PDB entry 6YWS | electron microscopy, 2.74 A resolution | chains A and 1 of the 45 polymer chains in the assembly

Chain A:
Molecule: 3464-nt RNA strand
Organism: Neurospora crassa OR74A
Sequence (3464 nucleotides; each row starts with the number of its first residue; note: 28 numbers in that range are skipped by the numbering (no residue carries them; nothing is unmodelled there); a row labelled like 1655A-1655Z holds insertion residues (1655A, then the next letters in order)):
     1 AAAUGUAAUG GAUAUAAAGC UUAUGUUUAU AUAUAUAGAC AUAUAUAAGU AUAUAAAGAG
    61 ACUACUACCA AUAGCUACAC UAUGUAUUAA GGAGAGUAUA ACUUAAUUUA UGUUUAUGAU
   121 UUUAUCAUAC CCCUAAAAAU GACACCGAGG AGCAAGGGUC GGGUUAGCAU CCUGGUUCGU
   181 ACACCUUGGU GACCUAGGCU AGUACCAGGU CCCCCUCUAA GGGACUUGUC CCCCUCUAAG
   241 GGACUUGCGU CGGUCCUAUC CUAGGCCGAA UAGGUGAAUA AAUACUUACG GACGGCCUUG
   301 GUCUGUCCUA GAGGUUAUCA ACAUAUGAAC UCUUAGAGAA AUUACUUAAU AAACGAAGUG
   361 AAUUGAAAUA UCUUAUUAAC UUCAGGAAAA GAAAUCAAAC GAGAUUCUAU GAUUAGUGUG
   421 AACGAAAAUA GAGCAGCCUA UUAAAAUAAG UAAAAUGGCU UUAAAGCUGU UUGAAUAUUG
   481 UGGGGAACCU UCCUCAAAGG CUAAAUAUAA UACAUGAGUU ACAGAGAAAA GUACCGUGAG
   541 GGAAAGCUUU GAAAUAGUAG UUUUAUAAGC AGCUCAAGCA AUAAGAAAGC GAGAGCGUAC
   601 CUUUUGCAUA AUGGGUCACC AAGUUAAUUU UAGAUGCGAG CGAAUUUAUU UAUGUUUUUA
   661 CUGAUUAAAC AAUAUAAUGA AUCAUAAUUA UUUUUGUAAC GAGUAUUAGU AUUAAAUCUU
   721 AAUUUAAUAU UAGUAUAAGU UUUCAGUAUG GCGGCUACAU AGCAUAAUCU AUGCAGCCAG
   781 CCAAUAAUUG GAUUUCCAAU CCAAUUUCGG UAAUAAAUAG AUGUGCAUAG UUAAACCGAU
   841 CAUUAAAAUA AUGAAUAGUG UCUAAAGUUA GACCCGAAGC CUGGUGAUCU UACUAUAGUC
   901 AGGACUAUAA AGGUCCGAAC GGGUUAUCGU UGCAAAGAUA UCCGAAGAAC UAUGGUAAGC
   961 GAGUGAAAGA CAACACUGAC UAGGAUAGCU GGUUUUCUGC GAAACCUAUA AUAGUAGGCA
  1021 AUUUAAGUAA CAUCUUAGUA GGUACAGAAC UUAAUCUCAG ACAAGAUGUA GAUUUUCAUA
  1081 CCUAUGUUUA GGUAUGAAAU GCAUUUUUUU UUGUAUACAU CGGGGGAUCG UGAAGAUUUU
  1141 AUCGGUGAGU AUGUAGACUC GGAAUGACAA AGAUGAAUCU UGAAUAAUCA GACAUAGAAU
  1201 GAUAAGGUUG UAUGUCAAAA GGGAAACAGC CCAGAACAAG AGUUAAGGUU CCAAAAUUAU
  1261 UAUUAAGUGA AAUAAAGAAA GUUUUUAUAU AAGUCGACAA GAAGAUGGGC UUGGAAGCAG
  1321 CCAUAAUUUA AAGAUCUCGU AACAGAGCAC UUGUUAAAUC UUAAAAGCAU CGAAAAUUUA
  1381 ACGGAUCUAA AUAAUAUACC GAAACCUUGU CCAUAUGUAA CAUUAGUAAU AAUAUGCUAU
  1441 UAAUGUUAUU UGAUGGGGUA GCAGAACGUU GAGUGAAUCU UAGAUUUUUU UUUUAUAACU
  1501 AAAUAUAGAU GAUAACUCAA GUGAGAAUGG UGACAUGAGU AACAAAAAAG AGUUUAAGGU
  1561 ACCUAAAAGG UAUCUUAGAG UCUCGCCUAA AGCUUAUGGC UACGUCAAGU AACGGCCUCU
  1621 AAGUUUAUAA UCUGAAGAUU AUGACGAUGA GAAAA
1655A-1655Z UAACGCGCAGAAGUGCGCUGCUUUGA
1656A-1656B UA
  1676 CUU
  1687 AUGGUACCAA CAUUUAAAAG UGAAAAUUGU GCAGGAAGGA UCAGUAUCCU UUCAUUCUUA
  1747 UGUGGGGGAG UGGACAAAAC UGAACAGAGU GUAUCUGAAC ACAGAUGAGU CCACACCCCC
  1807 CCCCAUGUAA UGAAUGAAUG ACAAACCGUA CCUAGAAUCU GAAACAAGUA AGCUAGUAGA
  1867 GAAUACGAAG GCGUGAAUGA GAUAACAAUC AUAAAGGAAC UCGGCAAACU AACUACCGUA
  1927 ACUUAGGGAU AAGGAGAGCU CAUUAGUCUC GAUUAAUACG AGUAAAAAGG AAGAAGCAUG
  1987 GAAUAUUGUU GUACGACUGU UUAAUUAAAA CAAAGCACUU UGCAAAAAGA CGAUAAGUCU
  2047 AAGUAUUGAG UGUGAUUUCU GCCCGAUGCC GGCUGGUUAA CGAAUUUUCU AAAUUGAAAA
  2107 AAAAUUUGGU UUCAGAGGAA CCCCCGGUUA AUGGCGGCCU UAGCGUGAGG GUCCUAAGGU
  2167 AGCGAAAUGC CUUGGCCGUU AAAUGCGGUC UUGCAUGAAU GAUGUAACGA UACAACAGCU
  2227 GUCUCUAUGA UUGACUCAGU GAAAUUGGAA UAACUGUGCA GAUACAGUUU ACCUCUAGUU
  2287 AGACGAGAAG ACCCUAUGCA GCUUUACUGU UACUAAUUAU UGAAUACGAU UCUGAAAAUU
  2347 UCCAGUGUAA AAGGUAAUCG AUAAGAUAUA AUUGAAACAC CUUUAUUUUU CUAUCGUAUU
  2407 AUUAAACCUU AAAUUAAGGA ACAAUUGUUA GAAGACAGUU UAUGCGGGGC ACAGGCCCCA
  2467 UAAAGAGUAA AUGGGUGUGU CUAAAAUUUA UAAAUUUAUG UUUGCAAUUU UUUAUAGUGA
  2527 UUAUAUAUCA AAUCAUCUUU AUGCUAUUCA UAGAGUGUAU UUAUUAUAUU CCUUGGGUAC
  2587 AGUAUAAAAA UUAUAUAUGU AUUAAUUUAC AUAUAUUUUU UCUAAGAAAU UAGGUAAGAU
  2647 UUUGUUUAUA GAGAAAUUAG AUGUAAAAAA AAAAUCUUAU GAGGGCGGUA UUUAAUAAUC
  2707 CGCUUCUAAU AUUUUUUUGU AGUUAUUAUU AUAAAUUUAA UAAUAAUCAU GUUUAUUACU
  2767 UAAAAAGCUU AAUGGCUUAA UCUUGCCUUA CUGUUUGAUU AACAACAAAU CUUACAGUCG
  2827 CGUAAGCGGG GCAUAGGAUC ACAAGAUACA AAAAGGAAAG AUCUUGGAUU UUUGGAAAAG
  2887 CUACGCUAGG GAUAACAGGC UAAUUUGCGC AAGAGUGUAC AAAAUGAGUG CGCGGUUUGG
  2947 CACCUCGAUG UCGGCUUGAC UAAUCCUCAU GGAUGCAGAA ACUAUGUAGG GUACGACUGU
  3007 UCGUCGAUUA AAAAGUUACA UGAGCUGGGU UAAAUACGUC GUGAGACAGU AUGGUUUCUA
  3067 UCUUCUAGAG GGAAUUAGAA UAUAAUAAGG AUUAACCUUU GUACGAAAGG AACAUGGGGU
  3127 ACUAUUGUUA UACCUAGUUG UAUAACAGUU UUAUUAACCU CUGGUUUACC UGUUGUUUAU
  3187 GUGCCUUAUA UUAAUUUCAU GUGUGAUGCU CCGCAAGGAU AUUACAGGGA UGUUACCGUC
  3247 ACUUGAGUAA AUACAAUAGC AUAAGCAUGG CAGGAAAGCU AAGUUAGUCA AAAAUAAGUG
  3307 CUGAAAGCAU AUAGGCACGA AAUUUACCUU AAGAUAUUUC UUAAAUAUAC GUAAGAAAAU
  3367 AUUACGUUAA UAGGCUUAGU UUGUAAUAAU CUAGAGAUUU UAAGGAACUA AGUACUAAUU
  3427 UUAUAAAAAA CUGAAUGAUU AAUAUAUCUU ACAUUUUC
Not modelled in the structure: 1-4, 35-40, 121-309, 646-817, 1084-1089, 1129-1135, 1433-1437, 1655A-1655Z, 1656A-1656B, 1687, 1728-1828, 1959-1963, 2146-2155, 2493-2504, 2525-2528, 2561-2576, 2695-2703, 2738-2743, 2952-2957, 3135-3148, 3194-3231, 3460-3464
Ion coordination: Mg2+ site 1 near A105 (its only coordinating residue here); Mg2+ site 2 near A312 (its only coordinating residue here); Mg2+ site 3 near A328 (its only coordinating residue here); Mg2+ site 4 near A335 (its only coordinating residue here); Mg2+ site 5: A335, G336; Mg2+ site 6 near A367 (its only coordinating residue here); Mg2+ site 7 near G411 (its only coordinating residue here); Mg2+ site 8 near A415 (its only coordinating residue here); Mg2+ site 9: A448, A497; Mg2+ site 10: A453, G466; Mg2+ site 11 near A453 (its only coordinating residue here); Mg2+ site 12 near A465 (its only coordinating residue here); 126 more Mg2+ sites not listed; 9 more K+ sites not listed
Small-molecule neighbours:
  - NAD (nicotinamide-adenine-dinucleotide): A2755, G2757, U2758, U2759, U2760
  - spermine (SPM): G1248, U1249, U1250, C1251, A1270, A1271, C1382, G1383, G1384, U1392
What the authors report for this chain:
  - binding site for NAD: A2755, U2759

Chain 1:
Protein: Mitochondrial large ribosomal subunit YmL35
Organism: Neurospora crassa OR74A
UniProtKB: Q7RXV8 (Q7RXV8_NEUCR); residue numbers follow UniProt; this construct covers 1-449
Chain sequence (449 residues; numbered 1 to 449; the number before each row is that of its first residue):
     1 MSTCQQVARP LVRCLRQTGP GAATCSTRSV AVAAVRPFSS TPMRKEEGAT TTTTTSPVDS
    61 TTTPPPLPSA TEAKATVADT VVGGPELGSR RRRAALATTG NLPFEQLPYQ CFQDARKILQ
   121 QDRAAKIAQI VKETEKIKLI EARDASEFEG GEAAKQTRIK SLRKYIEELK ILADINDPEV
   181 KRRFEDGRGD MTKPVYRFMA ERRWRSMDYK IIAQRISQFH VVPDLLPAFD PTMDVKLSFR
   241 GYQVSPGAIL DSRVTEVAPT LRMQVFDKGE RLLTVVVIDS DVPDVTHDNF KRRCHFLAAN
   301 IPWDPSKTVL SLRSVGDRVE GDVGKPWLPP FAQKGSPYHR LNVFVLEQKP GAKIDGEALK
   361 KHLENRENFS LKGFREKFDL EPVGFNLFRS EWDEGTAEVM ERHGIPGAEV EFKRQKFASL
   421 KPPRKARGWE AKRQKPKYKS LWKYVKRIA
Not modelled in the structure: 1-82

How chain A and chain 1 interact:
Residue-residue contacts (141; chain A residue first):
  U413(A) with Lys439(1), base contact; Ser440(1), base contact
  A421(A) with Lys443(1), salt bridge to the phosphate; Tyr444(1), hydrogen bond to the phosphate
  A422(A) with Lys443(1), base contact
  U629(A) with Pro436(1), hydrogen bond to the sugar; Lys437(1), hydrogen bond to the sugar; Lys439(1), phosphate contact
  U630(A) with Pro436(1), phosphate contact; Lys437(1), sugar contact; Lys439(1), salt bridge to the phosphate
  A833(A) with Arg447(1), hydrogen bond to the phosphate
  A834(A) with Arg447(1), salt bridge to the phosphate
  A850(A) with Lys413(1), hydrogen bond to the phosphate
  A851(A) with Lys413(1), salt bridge to the phosphate
  U852(A) with Lys416(1), salt bridge to the phosphate
  G867(A) with Lys437(1), sugar contact; Tyr438(1), sugar contact
  U868(A) with Ser440(1), sugar contact
  A1016(A) with Trp429(1), phosphate contact
  G1017(A) with Gly428(1), hydrogen bond to the phosphate; Trp429(1), sugar contact; Lys432(1), salt bridge to the phosphate; Arg433(1), salt bridge to the phosphate
  G1018(A) with Arg427(1), hydrogen bond to the phosphate; Gly428(1), hydrogen bond to the phosphate; Lys432(1), salt bridge to the phosphate
  C1019(A) with Arg427(1), salt bridge to the phosphate
  U1181(A) with Pro423(1), sugar contact
  G1182(A) with Arg424(1), phosphate contact; Lys425(1), phosphate contact
  A1183(A) with Lys425(1), salt bridge to the phosphate; Lys435(1), salt bridge to the phosphate
  A1184(A) with Lys435(1), salt bridge to the phosphate
  U1185(A) with Lys425(1), base contact; Lys437(1), salt bridge to the phosphate
  U2508(A) with Arg91(1), sugar contact
  U2509(A) with Arg91(1), hydrogen bond to the base
  G2510(A) with Thr99(1), base contact; Gly100(1), hydrogen bond to the base; Leu102(1), hydrogen bond to the base; Phe104(1), base contact; Leu107(1), base contact
  C2511(A) with Arg91(1), salt bridge to the phosphate; Arg92(1), hydrogen bond to the base; Ala95(1), base contact; Leu96(1), base contact; Thr99(1), hydrogen bond to the base; Gly100(1), hydrogen bond to the base; Arg182(1), hydrogen bond to the sugar
  A2512(A) with Leu87(1), base contact; Gly88(1), base contact; Ser89(1), sugar contact; Arg92(1), base contact; Arg182(1), salt bridge to the phosphate; Asp186(1), hydrogen bond to the sugar
  A2513(A) with Glu185(1), sugar contact; Asp186(1), sugar contact
  U2514(A) with Arg203(1), sugar contact
  U2517(A) with Gln243(1), phosphate contact
  U2518(A) with Tyr242(1), hydrogen bond to the phosphate
  A2529(A) with Thr260(1), sugar contact; Arg313(1), phosphate contact
  U2530(A) with Ser238(1), hydrogen bond to the phosphate; Gly241(1), phosphate contact; Arg262(1), sugar contact
  A2531(A) with Arg262(1), salt bridge to the phosphate
  U2532(A) with Pro85(1), sugar contact
  A2533(A) with Pro85(1), sugar contact; Gly88(1), sugar contact; Ser89(1), phosphate contact
  U2534(A) with Ser89(1), phosphate contact; Arg90(1), hydrogen bond to the phosphate
  C2535(A) with Arg90(1), salt bridge to the phosphate
  A2673(A) with Lys164(1), sugar contact
  U2686(A) with Asn289(1), base contact; Phe290(1), hydrogen bond to the base; Arg292(1), hydrogen bond to the base; Asn368(1), base contact
  G2687(A) with Arg292(1), salt bridge to the phosphate; Ser370(1), hydrogen bond to the phosphate; Lys372(1), salt bridge to the phosphate; Gly373(1), sugar contact; Glu376(1), hydrogen bond to the sugar
  A2688(A) with Arg366(1), salt bridge to the phosphate; Ser370(1), hydrogen bond to the phosphate
  G2689(A) with Asn365(1), hydrogen bond to the base; Arg366(1), salt bridge to the phosphate; Glu367(1), hydrogen bond to the base; Asn368(1), base contact
  A2704(A) with Glu367(1), base contact
  U2705(A) with His287(1), hydrogen bond to the base
  U2713(A) with Glu376(1), sugar contact
  A2714(A) with Glu376(1), sugar contact
  U2724(A) with Ala153(1), sugar contact
  G2725(A) with Gly150(1), phosphate contact; Ala153(1), sugar contact; Thr157(1), hydrogen bond to the sugar
  A2727(A) with Thr157(1), hydrogen bond to the sugar; Arg158(1), sugar contact; Ser161(1), hydrogen bond to the sugar
  G2728(A) with Arg158(1), salt bridge to the phosphate; Ser161(1), sugar contact; Leu162(1), phosphate contact; Tyr165(1), sugar contact
  U2729(A) with Gln129(1), phosphate contact; Glu133(1), phosphate contact; Lys136(1), salt bridge to the phosphate; Tyr165(1), sugar contact
  U2730(A) with Gln129(1), phosphate contact
  A2746(A) with Lys136(1), phosphate contact; Arg143(1), hydrogen bond to the phosphate
  U2747(A) with Arg143(1), salt bridge to the phosphate; Arg158(1), salt bridge to the phosphate
  U2756(A) with Lys126(1), hydrogen bond to the base; Leu172(1), sugar contact; Ile175(1), sugar contact; Asn176(1), hydrogen bond to the base
  G2803(A) with Phe417(1), sugar contact; Ser419(1), hydrogen bond to the phosphate
  A2804(A) with Ser419(1), hydrogen bond to the phosphate; Leu420(1), hydrogen bond to the phosphate; Lys421(1), phosphate contact
  U2805(A) with Lys421(1), salt bridge to the phosphate
  A2807(A) with Lys421(1), salt bridge to the phosphate; Pro422(1), hydrogen bond to the base; Arg424(1), hydrogen bond to the sugar
  A2811(A) with Arg427(1), salt bridge to the phosphate
  C2812(A) with Arg427(1), salt bridge to the phosphate
  A2820(A) with Arg414(1), sugar contact
  U2829(A) with Ile211(1), base contact; Gln214(1), hydrogen bond to the base; Arg215(1), hydrogen bond to the base
  A2830(A) with Gln214(1), base contact; Arg215(1), hydrogen bond to the sugar; Gln218(1), hydrogen bond to the sugar
  A2831(A) with Gln218(1), hydrogen bond to the sugar; Phe219(1), sugar contact; Tyr338(1), phosphate contact; Arg389(1), salt bridge to the phosphate
  G2832(A) with Tyr338(1), hydrogen bond to the phosphate
Also at the interface, not in a pair above, chain A (74 interface residues in all): A866, U2524, A2674, U2726, A2745, G2757, U2802, C2821
Also at the interface, not in a pair above, chain 1 (100 interface residues in all): Glu86, Pro103, Lys132, Leu139, Ala154, Lys160, Arg202, Arg240, Asp284, Lys291, Val309, Ser311, Arg318, Ala418, Ala426

In short:
74 residues of chain A face 100 of chain 1 across their interface, with 44 hydrogen bonds and 30 salt bridges.
Polar pairs include U2509(A)-Arg91(1), G2510(A)-Gly100(1) and G2510(A)-Leu102(1). Chain A binds spermine and
NAD. The Mg2+ site 5 is built by A335(A) and G336(A). From the paper: a binding site for NAD at A2755(A) and
U2759(A).
Here chain A is a 3464-nt RNA strand and chain 1 is Mitochondrial large ribosomal subunit YmL35, both from
Neurospora crassa OR74A. Entry 6YWS (The structure of the large subunit of the mitoribosome from Neurospora
crassa) was determined by electron microscopy together with 6YW5, 6YWE, 6YWV, 6YWX and 6YWY from the same
study.
